Entry 7YVK (electron microscopy, 3.20 A resolution); this record covers chains A and B of the 9 polymer chains in the assembly.

[Chain A (and B)]
Protein: Spike glycoprotein
From: Severe acute respiratory syndrome coronavirus 2
Notes: chain B of this document is another copy of the same molecule, construct and numbering; everything in this record applies to it too
UniProt: P0DTC2 (SPIKE_SARS2); residues 1-1208 here = UniProt positions 1-1208
Sequence (1288 residues; numbered 1 to 1288; the number before each row is that of its first residue):
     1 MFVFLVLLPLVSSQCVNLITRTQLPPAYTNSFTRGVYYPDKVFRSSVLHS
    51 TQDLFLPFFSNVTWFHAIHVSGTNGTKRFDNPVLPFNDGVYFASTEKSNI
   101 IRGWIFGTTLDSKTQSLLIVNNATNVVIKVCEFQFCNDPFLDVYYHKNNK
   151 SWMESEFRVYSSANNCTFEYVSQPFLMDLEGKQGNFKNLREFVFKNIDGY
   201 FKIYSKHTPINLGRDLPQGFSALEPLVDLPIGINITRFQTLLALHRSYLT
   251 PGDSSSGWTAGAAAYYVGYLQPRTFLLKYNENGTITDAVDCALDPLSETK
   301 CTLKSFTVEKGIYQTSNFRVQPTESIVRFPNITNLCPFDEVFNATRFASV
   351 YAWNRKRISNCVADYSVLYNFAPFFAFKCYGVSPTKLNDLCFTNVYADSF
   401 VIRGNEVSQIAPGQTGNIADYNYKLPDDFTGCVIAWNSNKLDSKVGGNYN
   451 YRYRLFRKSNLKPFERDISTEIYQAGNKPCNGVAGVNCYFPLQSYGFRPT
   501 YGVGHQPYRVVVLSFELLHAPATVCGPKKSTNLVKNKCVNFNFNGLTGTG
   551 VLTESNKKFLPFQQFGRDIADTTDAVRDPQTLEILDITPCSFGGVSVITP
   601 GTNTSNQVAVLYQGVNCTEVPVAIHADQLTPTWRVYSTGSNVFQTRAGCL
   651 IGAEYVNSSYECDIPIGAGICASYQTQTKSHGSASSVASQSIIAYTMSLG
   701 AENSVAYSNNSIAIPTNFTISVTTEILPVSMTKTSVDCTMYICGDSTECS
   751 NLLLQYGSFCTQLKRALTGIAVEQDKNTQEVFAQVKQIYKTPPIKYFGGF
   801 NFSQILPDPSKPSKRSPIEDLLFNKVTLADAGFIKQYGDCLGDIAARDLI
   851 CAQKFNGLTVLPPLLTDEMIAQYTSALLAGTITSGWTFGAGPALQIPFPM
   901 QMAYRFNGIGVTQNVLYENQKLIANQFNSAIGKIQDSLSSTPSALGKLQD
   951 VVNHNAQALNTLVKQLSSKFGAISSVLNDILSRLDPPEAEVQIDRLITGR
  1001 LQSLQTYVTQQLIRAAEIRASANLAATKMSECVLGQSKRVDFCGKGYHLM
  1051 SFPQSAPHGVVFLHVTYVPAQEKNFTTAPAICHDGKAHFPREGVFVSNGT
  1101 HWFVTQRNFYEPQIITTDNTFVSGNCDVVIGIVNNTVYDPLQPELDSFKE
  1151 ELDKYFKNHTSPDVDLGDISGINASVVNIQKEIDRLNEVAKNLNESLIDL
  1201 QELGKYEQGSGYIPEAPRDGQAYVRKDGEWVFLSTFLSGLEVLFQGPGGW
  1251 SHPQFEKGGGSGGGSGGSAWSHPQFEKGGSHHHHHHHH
Not modelled in the structure: 1-26, 71-79, 143-156, 177-186, 211-214, 621-640, 677-689, 829-854, 1147-1288
Disulfide bonds: Cys131-Cys166, Cys291-Cys301, Cys336-Cys361, Cys379-Cys432, Cys391-Cys525, Cys480-Cys488, Cys538-Cys590, Cys617-Cys649, Cys662-Cys671, Cys738-Cys760, Cys743-Cys749, Cys1032-Cys1043, Cys1082-Cys1126
Construct notes: variant Ile19 (Thr in P0DTC2), Asp142 (Gly in P0DTC2), Gly213 (Val in P0DTC2), Asp339 (Gly in P0DTC2), Phe371 (Ser in P0DTC2), Pro373 (Ser in P0DTC2), Phe375 (Ser in P0DTC2), Ala376 (Thr in P0DTC2), Asn405 (Asp in P0DTC2), Ser408 (Arg in P0DTC2), Asn417 (Lys in P0DTC2), Lys440 (Asn in P0DTC2), Arg452 (Leu in P0DTC2), Asn477 (Ser in P0DTC2), Lys478 (Thr in P0DTC2), Ala484 (Glu in P0DTC2), Val486 (Phe in P0DTC2), Arg498 (Gln in P0DTC2), Tyr501 (Asn in P0DTC2), His505 (Tyr in P0DTC2), Gly614 (Asp in P0DTC2), Tyr655 (His in P0DTC2), Ser658 (Asn in P0DTC2), Lys679 (Asn in P0DTC2), His681 (Pro in P0DTC2), Gly682 (Arg in P0DTC2), Ser683 (Arg in P0DTC2), Ser685 (Arg in P0DTC2), Lys764 (Asn in P0DTC2), Tyr796 (Asp in P0DTC2), Pro817 (Phe in P0DTC2), Pro892 (Ala in P0DTC2), Pro899 (Ala in P0DTC2), Pro942 (Ala in P0DTC2), His954 (Gln in P0DTC2), Lys969 (Asn in P0DTC2); engineered mutation Pro986 (Lys in P0DTC2), Pro987 (Val in P0DTC2); expression tag (1209-1288)
Residues lining bound ligands:
  - N-acetylglucosamine (NAG; 2-acetamido-2-deoxy-beta-D-glucopyranose), molecule 1: Ser112, Glu132, Asn165
  - N-acetylglucosamine (NAG), molecule 2: Ala706, Glu1072, Asn1074
  - N-acetylglucosamine (NAG), molecule 3: Ser708, Asn709, Asn710
  - N-acetylglucosamine (NAG), molecule 4: Asn801, Ser803, Gln804
  - N-acetylglucosamine (NAG), molecule 5: Asn1098, Thr1100, His1101, Phe1103
Curated features (UniProtKB/Swiss-Prot):
  - region: Asn280 to Cys301 (Putative superantigen), Asn448 to Tyr451, Tyr453 to Phe456 (Immunodominant HLA epitope recognized by the CD8+), Ser816 to Tyr837 (Fusion peptide 1), Lys835 to Phe855 (Fusion peptide 2), Asp1163 to Glu1202 (Heptad repeat 2)
  - site: Arg815, Ser816 (Cleavage)
  - glycosylation: Asn17 (N-linked (GlcNAc...) (complex) asparagine), Asn61 (N-linked (GlcNAc...) (hybrid) asparagine), Asn74 (N-linked (GlcNAc...) (complex) asparagine), Asn122 (N-linked (GlcNAc...) (hybrid) asparagine), Asn149 (N-linked (GlcNAc...) (complex) asparagine), Asn165 (N-linked (GlcNAc...) (complex) asparagine), Asn234 (N-linked (GlcNAc...) (high mannose) asparagine), Asn282 (N-linked (GlcNAc...) (complex) asparagine), Thr323 (O-linked (GalNAc) threonine), Ser325 (O-linked (HexNAc...) serine), Asn331 (N-linked (GlcNAc...) (complex) asparagine), Asn343 (N-linked (GlcNAc...) (complex) asparagine), Asn603 (N-linked (GlcNAc...) (hybrid) asparagine), Asn616 (N-linked (GlcNAc...) (complex) asparagine), Asn657 (N-linked (GlcNAc...) (complex) asparagine), Thr676 (O-linked (GlcNAc...) threonine), Thr678 (O-linked (GlcNAc...) threonine), Asn709 (N-linked (GlcNAc...) (high mannose) asparagine), Asn717 (N-linked (GlcNAc...) (hybrid) asparagine), Asn801 (N-linked (GlcNAc...) (hybrid) asparagine) and 6 more in UniProt
  - natural variant: Leu5 (L5F: In strain: Iota/B.1.526), Ser13 (S13I: In strain: Epsilon/B.1.427/B.1.429), Leu18 (L18F: In strain: Beta/B.1.351, Gamma/P.1 and 1 more), Thr20 (T20N: In strain: Gamma/P.1), Leu24 to Ala27 (sequence variant, change not given here; In strain: Omicron/BA.2, Omicron/BA.2.12.1 and 6 more), Pro26 (P26S: In strain: Gamma/P.1), Gln52 (Q52H: In strain: Omicron/EG.5.1), Ala67 (A67V: In strain: Eta/B.1.525, Omicron/BA.1), His69 to Val70 (deletion: In strain: Alpha/B.1.1.7, Eta/B.1.525 and 5 more), Gly75 (G75V: In strain: Lambda/C.37), Thr76 (T76I: In strain: Lambda/C.37), Asp80 (D80A: In strain: Beta/B.1.351), 78 further natural variant entries in UniProt
  - mutagenesis: His69 to Val70 (Increased incorporation of cleaved spike into virions), Asn121 (N121Q: Partial loss of biliverdin affinity), Arg190 (R190K: Partial loss of biliverdin affinity), Asn234 (N234Q: Increased resistance to neutralizing antibodies), Asn331 (N331Q: Reduced viral infectivity), Asn343 (N343Q: Reduced viral infectivity), Tyr453 (Y453F: Decreased HLA binding to NF9 epitope. Increased binding affinity to human ACE2), Ala475 (A475V: Increased resistance to neutralizing antibodies), Val483 (V483A: Increased resistance to neutralizing antibodies), Phe490 (F490L: Increased resistance to neutralizing antibodies and human covalescent sera neutralization), Gln493 (Q493N: Reduced host ACE2-binding affinity in vitro; Q493Y: Reduced host ACE2-binding affinity in vitro), His519 (H519P: Increased resistance to human covalescent sera neutralization), 5 further mutagenesis entries in UniProt

[Interface between chain A and chain B]
Pairs across the interface (103):
  Gln314(A) - Ser735(B)
  Asn317(A) - Asp737(B)  hydrogen bond
  Gln321(A) - Asp745(B)
  Arg357(A) - Thr167(B)
  Asn360(A) - Phe168(B)
  Thr547(A) - Asn978(B)  hydrogen bond
  Lys558(A) - Phe43(B)
  Lys558(A) - Asn282(B)
  Phe559(A) - Phe43(B)  hydrophobic
  Leu560(A) - Gly283(B)
  Leu560(A) - Thr284(B)
  Phe562(A) - Tyr38(B)  hydrophobic
  Phe562(A) - Lys41(B)
  Phe562(A) - Glu224(B)
  Phe562(A) - Pro225(B)  hydrophobic
  Gln563(A) - Lys41(B)
  Gln563(A) - Val42(B)
  Gln563(A) - Phe43(B)
  Gln563(A) - Gly283(B)
  Gln564(A) - Lys41(B)  hydrogen bond (backbone-backbone)
  Phe565(A) - Val42(B)
  Phe565(A) - Phe43(B)  hydrogen bond (backbone-backbone)
  Gly566(A) - Phe43(B)
  Arg567(A) - Val42(B)
  Arg567(A) - Phe43(B)  hydrogen bond (backbone-backbone)
  Ala570(A) - Val963(B)  hydrophobic
  Phe592(A) - Met740(B)  hydrophobic
  Phe592(A) - Gly857(B)
  Ala647(A) - Pro862(B)  hydrophobic
  Pro665(A) - Leu864(B)  hydrophobic
  Ala668(A) - Pro863(B)  hydrogen bond (backbone-backbone)
  Ala668(A) - Leu864(B)
  Gly669(A) - Leu864(B)  hydrogen bond (backbone-backbone)
  Gly669(A) - Met869(B)
  Met697(A) - Met869(B)  hydrophobic
  Leu699(A) - Ile788(B)
  Leu699(A) - Met869(B)
  Leu699(A) - Gln872(B)
  Leu699(A) - Tyr873(B)
  Gly700(A) - Lys786(B)
  Ala701(A) - Gln787(B)
  Ala701(A) - Ile788(B)  hydrogen bond (backbone-backbone)
  Glu702(A) - Ile788(B)
  Asn703(A) - Gln787(B)  hydrogen bond
  Asn703(A) - Ile788(B)  hydrogen bond (backbone-backbone)
  Asn703(A) - Tyr789(B)
  Asn703(A) - Lys790(B)  hydrogen bond (backbone-backbone)
  Val705(A) - Thr883(B)
  Val705(A) - Gln895(B)
  Ala706(A) - Gln895(B)  hydrogen bond (backbone-side chain)
  Tyr707(A) - Phe797(B)  hydrophobic
  Tyr707(A) - Ile896(B)
  Tyr707(A) - Phe898(B)  hydrogen bond (side chain-backbone)
  Ser708(A) - Pro897(B)
  Asn709(A) - Pro897(B)
  Ser711(A) - Gln895(B)
  Ser711(A) - Pro897(B)
  Ile712(A) - Gln895(B)
  Ile712(A) - Ile896(B)  hydrophobic
  Ile712(A) - Pro897(B)
  Ala713(A) - Leu894(B)
  Ala713(A) - Gln895(B)  hydrogen bond (backbone-backbone)
  Pro715(A) - Leu894(B)
  Gln957(A) - Arg765(B)
  Thr961(A) - Ser758(B)
  Thr961(A) - Gln762(B)
  Gln965(A) - Tyr756(B)  hydrogen bond (side chain-backbone)
  Gln965(A) - Phe759(B)
  Ser968(A) - Gln755(B)  hydrogen bond (side chain-backbone)
  Ser968(A) - Tyr756(B)
  Ser968(A) - Gly757(B)
  Lys969(A) - Gln755(B)
  Phe970(A) - Gln755(B)  hydrogen bond (backbone-backbone)
  Phe970(A) - Tyr756(B)
  Gly971(A) - Gln755(B)
  Pro987(A) - Gly413(B)
  Gln1002(A) - Phe759(B)
  Arg1039(A) - Glu1031(B)  salt bridge
  Arg1039(A) - Arg1039(B)
  Val1040(A) - Ser1030(B)
  Asp1041(A) - Gly889(B)
  Gly1046(A) - Ala890(B)
  Tyr1047(A) - Ala890(B)  hydrophobic
  Val1068(A) - Ala890(B)
  Pro1069(A) - Pro892(B)
  Glu1072(A) - Pro892(B)
  Glu1072(A) - Leu894(B)
  Asn1074(A) - Gln895(B)
  Thr1077(A) - Met900(B)
  Ala1078(A) - Met900(B)
  Pro1079(A) - Met900(B)
  Pro1079(A) - Tyr917(B)
  Phe1089(A) - Asn914(B)
  Phe1089(A) - Tyr917(B)  hydrophobic
  Pro1090(A) - Gln913(B)  hydrogen bond (backbone-side chain)
  Val1094(A) - Tyr904(B)
  Arg1107(A) - Tyr904(B)
  Ser1123(A) - Asn914(B)
  Val1128(A) - Glu918(B)
  Val1129(A) - Tyr917(B)  hydrophobic
  Leu1141(A) - Leu1141(B)  hydrophobic
  Leu1145(A) - Asp1146(B)
  Asp1146(A) - Asp1146(B)  hydrogen bond (backbone-side chain)
Other interface residues (no listed pair), chain A (82 interface residues in all): Lys557, Ile569, Asp571, Gln613, Gly667, Ile670, Cys671, Ser704, Asn710, Thr1006, Gln1010, Ile1013, Glu1017, Phe1121, Ile1130
Other interface residues (no listed pair), chain B (78 interface residues in all): Arg44, Val47, Pro412, Lys764, Pro792, Tyr796, Phe855, Leu861, Leu865, Ala893, Gln920, Asn960, Lys964, Ser967, Gln1005, Leu1012, Ile1013, Arg1019, Thr1027, Leu1034

[Summary]
82 residues of chain A and 78 residues of chain B are in contact, with 19 hydrogen bonds and 1 salt bridge.
Polar pairs include Arg1039(A)-Glu1031(B), Asn317(A)-Asp737(B) and Thr547(A)-Asn978(B). Bound to chain A: 5
copies of N-acetylglucosamine. UniProt lists 18 mutagenesis sites on chain A.
Chain A and chain B are both Spike glycoprotein (Severe acute respiratory syndrome coronavirus 2); the
structure, Omicron BA.4/5 SARS-CoV-2 S in complex with TH272 Fab, was determined by electron microscopy
together with 7YVE, 7YVF, 7YVL, 8GOU and 8GPY from the same study.
